Entry 8DPM (electron microscopy, 3.00 A resolution); this record covers chains D and E of the 15 polymer chains in the assembly.

Chain D:
Protein: Antibody 9.20.1A2 Fab heavy chain
From: Homo sapiens
Notes: antibody fragment or engineered binder
Sequence (122 residues; numbered 1 to 122; the number before each row is that of its first residue):
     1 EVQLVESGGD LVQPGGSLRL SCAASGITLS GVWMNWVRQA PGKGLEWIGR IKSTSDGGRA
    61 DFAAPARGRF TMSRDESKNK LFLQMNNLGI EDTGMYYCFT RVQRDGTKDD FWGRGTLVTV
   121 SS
Disordered / not traced: 1, 121-122
Disulfides: Cys22-Cys98

Chain E:
Protein: Antibody 9.20.1A2 Fab light chain
From: Homo sapiens
Notes: antibody fragment or engineered binder
Sequence (112 residues; row label = number of the first residue in the row):
     1 QSVLTQPPSV SGAPGQTVTI SCTGSYSNIG AGYDVQWYQH LPGTAPKLLI YDNVHRPSGV
    61 PDRFSGSKSG TSASLAITGL QTEDEADYYC QSYDSRLRDQ WVFGGGTKLT VL
Disordered / not traced: 1-2
Disulfides: Cys22-Cys90

How chain D and chain E interact:
Pairs across the interface (35; chain D residue first):
  Asn35(D) - Trp101(E)
  Gln39(D) - His40(E)
  Lys43(D) - Tyr89(E)
  Gly44(D) - Tyr89(E)
  Leu45(D) - His40(E)
  Leu45(D) - Pro46(E)  hydrophobic
  Leu45(D) - Tyr89(E)
  Leu45(D) - Phe103(E)
  Trp47(D) - Gln100(E)
  Trp47(D) - Trp101(E)  hydrophobic
  Trp47(D) - Phe103(E)  hydrophobic
  Arg50(D) - Asp99(E)  hydrogen bond (side chain-backbone)
  Arg50(D) - Trp101(E)
  Phe62(D) - Gln100(E)
  Ala63(D) - Gln100(E)
  Arg67(D) - Arg98(E)
  Arg67(D) - Gln100(E)  hydrogen bond
  Tyr97(D) - His40(E)
  Tyr97(D) - Thr44(E)
  Tyr97(D) - Ala45(E)  hydrophobic
  Phe99(D) - Trp101(E)  hydrophobic
  Arg101(D) - Gln36(E)
  Arg101(D) - Tyr38(E)  hydrogen bond
  Arg101(D) - Gln91(E)  hydrogen bond
  Arg101(D) - Tyr93(E)  hydrogen bond
  Arg101(D) - Trp101(E)
  Gly106(D) - Tyr51(E)  hydrogen bond (backbone-side chain)
  Lys108(D) - Tyr51(E)
  Lys108(D) - Pro57(E)
  Asp110(D) - Tyr38(E)  hydrogen bond
  Asp110(D) - Leu48(E)
  Trp112(D) - Tyr38(E)  hydrophobic
  Trp112(D) - Ala45(E)  hydrophobic
  Trp112(D) - Pro46(E)  hydrogen bond (side chain-backbone)
  Gly113(D) - Ala45(E)
Interface residues without a listed pair, chain D (22 interface residues in all): Val37, Ala64, Thr107, Asp109
Interface residues without a listed pair, chain E (20 interface residues in all): Asp52, Ser58, Gly105

Overview:
Chain D and chain E form an interface of 22 and 20 residues respectively; the contacts include 8 hydrogen
bonds. Polar pairs include Arg50(D)-Asp99(E), Arg67(D)-Gln100(E) and Arg101(D)-Tyr38(E).
Here chain D is Antibody 9.20.1A2 Fab heavy chain and chain E is Antibody 9.20.1A2 Fab light chain, both from
Homo sapiens. Entry 8DPM (Structure of EBOV GP lacking the mucin-like domain with 9.20.1A2 Fab and 6D6 scFv
bound) was determined by electron microscopy, deposited together with 8DPL.
